5BTA - chains B and E of the 8 polymer chains in the assembly; structure by X-ray diffraction, 2.55 A resolution.

== Chain B ==
Protein: DNA gyrase subunit B
Source organism: Mycobacterium tuberculosis (strain ATCC 25618 / H37Rv)
Notes: EC 5.99.1.3; fragment: GyrB 426-675 with N-terminal SNA tag
Reference sequence: P9WG45 (GYRB_MYCTU); numbering as in UniProt (aligned over 426-675)
Sequence (253 residues; each row starts with the number of its first residue):
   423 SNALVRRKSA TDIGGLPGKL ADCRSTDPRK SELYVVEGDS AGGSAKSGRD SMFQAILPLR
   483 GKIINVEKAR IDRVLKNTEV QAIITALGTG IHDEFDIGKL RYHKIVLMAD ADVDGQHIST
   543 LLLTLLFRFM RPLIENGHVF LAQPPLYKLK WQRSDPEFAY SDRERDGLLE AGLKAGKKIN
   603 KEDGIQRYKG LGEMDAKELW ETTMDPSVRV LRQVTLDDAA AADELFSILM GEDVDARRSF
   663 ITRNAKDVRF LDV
Not modelled in the structure: 423-424, 431-436
Construct notes: expression tag (423-425)
Bound ions: Mg2+: Asp532, Asp534
Ligand contacts: moxifloxacin (MFX; 1-cyclopropyl-6-fluoro-8-methoxy-7-[(4aS,7aS)-octahydro-6H-pyrrolo[3,4-b]pyridin-6-yl]-4-oxo-1,4-dihydroquinoline-3-carboxylic acid): Arg482, Gly483, Thr500, Glu501
Curated features (UniProtKB/Swiss-Prot):
  - binding site (Mg(2+)): Glu459, Asp532, Asp534
  - site (Interaction with DNA): Lys484, Asn487
  - mutagenesis: Asp472 (D472H: No supercoiling activity), Arg482 (R482K: Increased susceptibility to fluoroquinolones, half supercoiling activity, no fluoroquinolone-induced DNA cleavage (makes sequence more like E.coli)), Asn499 (N499D: 17-fold increased resistance to fluoroquinolones, slightly increased DNA cleavage in absence of drugs), Asp577 (D577A: 37% supercoiling, 54% decatenation, 126% DNA cleavage in presence of norfloxacin; D577R: <2% supercoiling, 4% decatenation), Glu620 to Asp627 (<3% supercoiling, 18% decatenation, 75% DNA cleavage in presence of norfloxacin), Glu620 (E620A: 15% supercoiling, 19% decatenation, 143% DNA cleavage in presence of norfloxacin; E620R: 10% supercoiling, 7% decatenation), Glu623 (E623A: 18% supercoiling, 11% decatenation, 131% DNA cleavage in presence of norfloxacin; E623R: <2% supercoiling, 2% decatenation), Asp627 (D627A: 13% supercoiling, 10% decatenation, 42% DNA cleavage in presence of norfloxacin; D627R: <2% supercoiling, 3% decatenation)

== Chain E ==
Molecule: DNA substrate 24-mer GGTCATGAATGACTATGCACGTAA
Source organism: synthetic construct
Sequence (24 nucleotides; each row starts with the number of its first residue):
     1 GGTCATGAAT GACTATGCAC GTAA
Not modelled in the structure: 1-2, 24

== Interface between chain B and chain E ==
Pairs across the interface - 8 pairs, chain B then chain E:
  Lys441(B) - DA12(E)  phosphate contact
  Glu459(B) - DT10(E)  phosphate contact
  Asp461(B) - DA12(E)  sugar contact
  Gly483(B) - DT10(E)  base contact
  Lys484(B) - DT10(E)  hydrogen bond to the base
  Arg492(B) - DT3(E)  salt bridge to the phosphate
  Asp536(B) - DT10(E)  sugar contact
  Ile540(B) - DT10(E)  phosphate contact
Interface residues without a listed pair, chain B (9 interface residues in all): Ser462
Interface residues without a listed pair, chain E (6 interface residues in all): DA9, DG11, DC13

== Summary ==
9 residues of chain B face 6 of chain E across their interface; the contacts include 1 hydrogen bond and 1
salt bridge. Polar pairs include Lys484(B)-DT10(E) and Arg492(B)-DT3(E). Bound to chain B: moxifloxacin.
Chain B is DNA gyrase subunit B (Mycobacterium tuberculosis (strain ATCC 25618 / H37Rv)) and chain E is DNA
substrate 24-mer GGTCATGAATGACTATGCACGTAA (synthetic construct); the structure, Crystal structure of a
topoisomerase II complex, was determined by X-ray diffraction together with 5BS8, 5BTC, 5BTD, 5BTF, 5BTG,
5BTI, 5BTL and 5BTN from the same study.
